5MQG - chain A; structure by X-ray diffraction, 1.35 A resolution.

Chain A:
Protein: CREB-binding protein
From: Homo sapiens
Notes: EC 2.3.1.48
Reference sequence: Q92793 (CBP_HUMAN); residue numbers follow UniProt; this construct covers 1081-1197
Chain sequence (119 residues; row label = number of the first residue in the row):
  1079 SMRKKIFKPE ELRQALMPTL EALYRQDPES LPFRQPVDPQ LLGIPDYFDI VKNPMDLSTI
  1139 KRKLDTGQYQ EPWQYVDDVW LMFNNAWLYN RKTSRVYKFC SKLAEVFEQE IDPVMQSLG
Not modelled in the structure: 1079-1081
Construct notes: expression tag (1079-1080)
Curated features (UniProtKB/Swiss-Prot):
  - region: Asn1162 to Lys1180 (Interaction with ASF1A)
Ligand contacts: 1-(4-azanyl-3-methoxy-phenyl)ethanone (F31): Pro1110, Phe1111, Val1115, Leu1120, Ile1122, Tyr1125, Ala1164, Asn1168, Val1174
Reported in the primary citation:
  - binding site for 1-(4-azanyl-3-methoxy-phenyl)ethanone: Pro1110, Tyr1125, Asn1168

Overview:
Bound to chain A: 1-(4-azanyl-3-methoxy-phenyl)ethanone. The paper reports a binding site for
1-(4-azanyl-3-methoxy-phenyl)ethanone at Pro1110, Tyr1125 and Asn1168.
Chain A is CREB-binding protein (Homo sapiens); the structure, Crystal structure of CREBBP bromodomain
complexed with CBP015, was determined by X-ray diffraction (same publication as 5MPZ, 5MQE and 5MQK).
